Entry 4GKJ (X-ray diffraction, 3.30 A resolution); this record covers chains A and I of the 23 polymer chains in the assembly.

Chain A:
Molecule: 16S rRNA
Source organism: Thermus thermophilus
Sequence (1513 nucleotides; numbered 5 to 1521; 4 numbers in that range are skipped by the numbering (no residue carries them; nothing is unmodelled there); the number before each row is that of its first residue):
     5 UGGAGAGUUUGAUCCUGGCUCAGGGUGAACGCUGGCGGCGUGCCUAAGAC
    55 AUGCAAGUCGUGCGGGCCGCGGGGUUUUACUCCGUGGUCAGCGGCGGACG
   105 GGUGAGUAACGCGUGGGUGACCUACCCGGAAGAGGGGGACAACCCGGGGA
   155 AACUCGGGCUAAUCCCCCAUGUGGACCCGCCCCUUGGGGUGUGUCCAAAG
   205 GGCUUUGCCCGCUUCCGGAUGGGCCCGCGUCCCAUCAGCUAGUUGGUGGG
   255 GUAAUGGCCCACCAAGGCGACGACGGGUAGCCGGUCUGAGAGGAUGGCCG
   305 GCCACAGGGGCACUGAGACACGGGCCCCACUCCUACGGGAGGCAGCAGUU
   355 AGGAAUCUUCCGCAAUGGGCGCAAGCCUGACGGAGCGACGCCGCUUGGAG
   405 GAAGAAGCCCUUCGGGGUGUAAACUCCUGAACCCGGGACGAAACCCCCGA
   455 CGAGGGGACUGACGGUACCGGGGUAAUAGCGCCGGCCAACUCCGUGCCAG
   505 CAGCCGCGGUAAUACGGAGGGCGCGAGCGUUACCCGGAUUCACUGGGCGU
   555 AAAGGGCGUGUAGGCGGCCUGGGGCGUCCCAUGUGAAAGACCACGGCUCA
   605 ACCGUGGGGGAGCGUGGGAUACGCUCAGGCUAGACGGUGGGAGAGGGUGG
   655 UGGAAUUCCCGGAGUAGCGGUGAAAUGCGCAGAUACCGGGAGGAACGCCG
   705 AUGGCGAAGGCAGCCACCUGGUCCACCCGUGACGCUGAGGCGCGAAAGCG
   755 UGGGGAGCAAACCGGAUUAGAUACCCGGGUAGUCCACGCCCUAAACGAUG
   805 CGCGCUAGGUCUCUGGGUCUCCUGGGGGCCGAAGCUAACGCGUUAAGCGC
   855 GCCGCCUGGGGAGUACGGCCGCAAGGCUGAAACUCAAAGGAAUUGACGGG
   905 GGCCCGCACAAGCGGUGGAGCAUGUGGUUUAAUUCGAAGCAACGCGAAGA
   955 ACCUUACCAGGCCUUGACAUGCUAGGGAACCCGGGUGAAAGCCUGGGGUG
  1005 CCCCGCGAGGGGAGCCCUAGCACAGGUGCUGCAUGGCCGUCGUCAGCUCG
  1055 UGCCGUGAGGUGUUGGGUUAAGUCCCGCAACGAGCGCAACCCCCGCCGUU
  1105 AGUUGCCAGCGGUUCGGCCGGGCACUCUAACGGGACUGCCCGCGAAAGCG
  1155 GGAGGAAGGAGGGGACGACGUCUGGUCAGCAUGGCCCUUACGGCCUGGGC
  1205 GACACACGUGCUACAAUGCCCACUACAAAGCGAUGCCACCCGGCAACGGG
  1255 GAGCUAAUCGCAAAAAGGUGGGCCCAGUUCGGAUUGGGGUCUGCAACCCG
  1305 ACCCCAUGAAGCCGGAAUCGCUAGUAAUCGCGGAUCAGCCAUGCCGCGGU
  1355 GAAUACGUUCCCGGGCCUUGUACACACCGCCCGUCACGCCAUGGGAGCGG
  1405 GCUCUACCCGAAGUCGCCGGGAGCCUACGGGCAGGCGCCGAGGGUAGGGC
  1455 CCGUGACUGGGGCGAAGUCGUAACAAGGUAGCUGUACCGGAAGGUGCGGC
  1505 UGGAUCA
  1516 CUUUCU
Construct notes: insertion (1005, 1013, 1225-1226); conflict U1517 (C1508 in 48256), U1519 (C1510 in 48256)
Bound ions: Mg2+ site 1 near U12 (its only coordinating residue here); Mg2+ site 2 near G21 (its only coordinating residue here); Mg2+ site 3 near C48 (its only coordinating residue here); Mg2+ site 4 near A53 (its only coordinating residue here); Mg2+ site 5: A109, G110, G284; Mg2+ site 6 near G115 (its only coordinating residue here); Mg2+ site 7 near G133 (its only coordinating residue here); Mg2+ site 8 near G152 (its only coordinating residue here); Mg2+ site 9 near A201 (its only coordinating residue here); Mg2+ site 10 near G246 (its only coordinating residue here); Mg2+ site 11 near G252 (its only coordinating residue here); Mg2+ site 12: G255, U256; 54 more Mg2+ sites not listed
Ligand contacts: paromomycin (PAR): G1387, U1388, C1389, A1390, C1391, C1467, G1468, A1469, A1470, G1471, U1472, C1473

Chain I:
Name: 30S ribosomal protein S9
Source organism: Thermus thermophilus
UniProt: P80374 (RS9_THET8); residue numbers follow UniProt; this construct covers 2-128
Sequence (127 residues; each row starts with the number of its first residue):
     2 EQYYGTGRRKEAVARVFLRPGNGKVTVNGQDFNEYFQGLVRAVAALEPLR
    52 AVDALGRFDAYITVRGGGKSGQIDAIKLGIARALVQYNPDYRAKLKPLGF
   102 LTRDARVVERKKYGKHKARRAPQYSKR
Construct notes: conflict Arg58 (His in P80374)

How chain A and chain I interact:
Pairs across the interface (123; chain A residue first):
  G918(A) - Arg121(I)  base contact
  G919(A) - Gln124(I)  hydrogen bond to the base
  U920(A) - Gln124(I)  hydrogen bond to the sugar
  G943(A) - Lys127(I)  hydrogen bond to the sugar
  C944(A) - Arg128(I)  hydrogen bond to the phosphate
  A945(A) - Arg128(I)  salt bridge to the phosphate
  A946(A) - Lys127(I)  base contact
  C947(A) - Ser126(I)  hydrogen bond to the base
  C947(A) - Lys127(I)  base contact
  C1098(A) - Val108(I)  sugar contact
  G1099(A) - Arg104(I)  hydrogen bond to the phosphate
  G1099(A) - Ala106(I)  sugar contact
  C1100(A) - Arg9(I)  salt bridge to the phosphate
  C1100(A) - Arg83(I)  hydrogen bond to the phosphate
  C1100(A) - Arg104(I)  salt bridge to the phosphate
  C1101(A) - Arg9(I)  salt bridge to the phosphate
  C1101(A) - Arg83(I)  salt bridge to the phosphate
  G1109(A) - Arg66(I)  phosphate contact
  C1110(A) - Arg16(I)  sugar contact
  C1110(A) - Tyr62(I)  phosphate contact
  C1110(A) - Arg66(I)  salt bridge to the phosphate
  C1111(A) - Arg16(I)  salt bridge to the phosphate
  C1111(A) - Phe18(I)  phosphate contact
  C1111(A) - Tyr62(I)  phosphate contact
  A1112(A) - Gln3(I)  hydrogen bond to the sugar
  A1112(A) - Phe18(I)  sugar contact
  A1112(A) - Arg20(I)  salt bridge to the phosphate
  G1113(A) - Glu2(I)  phosphate contact
  G1113(A) - Gln3(I)  hydrogen bond to the phosphate
  G1113(A) - Arg20(I)  salt bridge to the phosphate
  C1129(A) - Tyr5(I)  hydrogen bond to the sugar
  C1129(A) - Thr7(I)  phosphate contact
  C1129(A) - Arg16(I)  hydrogen bond to the base
  U1130(A) - Tyr5(I)  sugar contact
  U1130(A) - Thr7(I)  hydrogen bond to the phosphate
  U1130(A) - Arg9(I)  phosphate contact
  U1130(A) - Val14(I)  phosphate contact
  U1130(A) - Arg16(I)  sugar contact
  C1131(A) - Arg9(I)  salt bridge to the phosphate
  C1131(A) - Val14(I)  phosphate contact
  G1158(A) - Lys97(I)  salt bridge to the phosphate
  G1159(A) - Arg93(I)  salt bridge to the phosphate
  G1159(A) - Lys97(I)  salt bridge to the phosphate
  A1160(A) - Arg93(I)  salt bridge to the phosphate
  A1160(A) - Leu102(I)  sugar contact
  A1160(A) - Thr103(I)  phosphate contact
  A1160(A) - Arg104(I)  hydrogen bond to the sugar
  A1161(A) - Thr103(I)  hydrogen bond to the phosphate
  G1167(A) - Glu110(I)  phosphate contact
  G1167(A) - Lys113(I)  hydrogen bond to the phosphate
  G1168(A) - Arg111(I)  hydrogen bond to the sugar
  G1168(A) - Lys113(I)  salt bridge to the phosphate
  A1169(A) - Tyr114(I)  phosphate contact
  C1211(A) - Lys127(I)  sugar contact
  G1212(A) - Ser126(I)  hydrogen bond to the phosphate
  U1213(A) - Gln124(I)  hydrogen bond to the phosphate
  U1213(A) - Tyr125(I)  phosphate contact
  G1214(A) - His117(I)  salt bridge to the phosphate
  G1214(A) - Pro123(I)  phosphate contact
  G1214(A) - Gln124(I)  hydrogen bond to the phosphate
  A1229(A) - Lys70(I)  hydrogen bond to the sugar
  C1230(A) - Tyr36(I)  sugar contact
  C1230(A) - Gly68(I)  hydrogen bond to the sugar
  C1230(A) - Gly69(I)  sugar contact
  C1230(A) - Lys70(I)  sugar contact
  C1230(A) - Gln73(I)  hydrogen bond to the sugar
  A1231(A) - Gly67(I)  hydrogen bond to the phosphate
  A1231(A) - Gly68(I)  hydrogen bond to the phosphate
  A1232(A) - Glu12(I)  sugar contact
  G1271(A) - Leu40(I)  sugar contact
  G1272(A) - Gln38(I)  hydrogen bond to the sugar
  G1272(A) - Gly39(I)  sugar contact
  G1272(A) - Leu40(I)  sugar contact
  U1273(A) - Gln38(I)  sugar contact
  C1323(A) - Gln124(I)  sugar contact
  C1323(A) - Tyr125(I)  phosphate contact
  G1324(A) - Arg121(I)  sugar contact
  G1324(A) - Ala122(I)  hydrogen bond to the sugar
  G1324(A) - Tyr125(I)  phosphate contact
  C1325(A) - Arg120(I)  sugar contact
  C1325(A) - Ala122(I)  phosphate contact
  U1326(A) - Arg120(I)  salt bridge to the phosphate
  A1327(A) - Arg120(I)  salt bridge to the phosphate
  G1328(A) - Arg10(I)  hydrogen bond to the base
  G1328(A) - Lys11(I)  base contact
  G1328(A) - Arg107(I)  hydrogen bond to the base
  G1328(A) - Val108(I)  sugar contact
  G1328(A) - Val109(I)  sugar contact
  G1328(A) - Glu110(I)  hydrogen bond to the phosphate
  U1329(A) - Glu110(I)  sugar contact
  U1329(A) - Arg120(I)  phosphate contact
  A1330(A) - Lys118(I)  salt bridge to the phosphate
  A1330(A) - Arg120(I)  hydrogen bond to the phosphate
  A1330(A) - Arg121(I)  hydrogen bond to the phosphate
  A1331(A) - Lys118(I)  salt bridge to the phosphate
  A1331(A) - Arg121(I)  salt bridge to the phosphate
  U1332(A) - Lys118(I)  base contact
  C1348(A) - His117(I)  salt bridge to the phosphate
  C1349(A) - Lys112(I)  salt bridge to the phosphate
  C1349(A) - Tyr114(I)  phosphate contact
  C1349(A) - Gly115(I)  hydrogen bond to the phosphate
  C1349(A) - Lys116(I)  phosphate contact
  G1350(A) - Arg111(I)  salt bridge to the phosphate
  G1350(A) - Lys112(I)  salt bridge to the phosphate
  G1350(A) - Lys113(I)  phosphate contact
  G1350(A) - Tyr114(I)  hydrogen bond to the phosphate
  C1351(A) - Arg111(I)  phosphate contact
  C1351(A) - Lys112(I)  hydrogen bond to the phosphate
  G1352(A) - Glu12(I)  phosphate contact
  G1352(A) - Val109(I)  phosphate contact
  G1353(A) - Lys11(I)  salt bridge to the phosphate
  G1353(A) - Glu12(I)  phosphate contact
  G1353(A) - Gly68(I)  sugar contact
  G1353(A) - Gly69(I)  phosphate contact
  G1353(A) - Val109(I)  phosphate contact
  U1354(A) - Lys11(I)  salt bridge to the phosphate
  U1354(A) - Gly69(I)  phosphate contact
  U1354(A) - Lys70(I)  phosphate contact
  U1354(A) - Ser71(I)  hydrogen bond to the phosphate
  U1354(A) - Gly72(I)  hydrogen bond to the phosphate
  G1355(A) - Lys11(I)  hydrogen bond to the base
  G1355(A) - Arg42(I)  phosphate contact
  G1355(A) - Ser71(I)  hydrogen bond to the phosphate
Interface residues without a listed pair, chain A (57 interface residues in all): A1268
Interface residues without a listed pair, chain I (56 interface residues in all): Thr64, Ala119

Overview:
The interface between chain A and chain I involves 57 residues on one side and 56 on the other, with 38
hydrogen bonds and 27 salt bridges. Among the polar pairs are G919(A)-Gln124(I), C947(A)-Ser126(I) and
C1129(A)-Arg16(I). Ligands of chain A: paromomycin.
Here chain A is 16S rRNA and chain I is 30S ribosomal protein S9, both from Thermus thermophilus. Entry 4GKJ
(Structure of the Thermus thermophilus 30S ribosomal subunit complexed with a human mitochondrial anticodon
stem loop ...) was determined by X-ray diffraction together with 4GKK from the same study.
